Entry 1Y77 (X-ray diffraction, 4.50 A resolution (low resolution: residue-level contacts below are approximate; hydrogen-bond / salt-bridge calls are withheld)); this record covers chains A and F of the 15 polymer chains in the assembly.

Chain A:
Molecule: DNA-directed RNA polymerase II largest subunit
Organism: Saccharomyces cerevisiae
Notes: EC 2.7.7.6
UniProtKB: P04050 (RPB1_YEAST); residues 1-1733 here = UniProt positions 1-1733
Amino-acid sequence (1733 residues; numbered 1 to 1733; the number before each row is that of its first residue):
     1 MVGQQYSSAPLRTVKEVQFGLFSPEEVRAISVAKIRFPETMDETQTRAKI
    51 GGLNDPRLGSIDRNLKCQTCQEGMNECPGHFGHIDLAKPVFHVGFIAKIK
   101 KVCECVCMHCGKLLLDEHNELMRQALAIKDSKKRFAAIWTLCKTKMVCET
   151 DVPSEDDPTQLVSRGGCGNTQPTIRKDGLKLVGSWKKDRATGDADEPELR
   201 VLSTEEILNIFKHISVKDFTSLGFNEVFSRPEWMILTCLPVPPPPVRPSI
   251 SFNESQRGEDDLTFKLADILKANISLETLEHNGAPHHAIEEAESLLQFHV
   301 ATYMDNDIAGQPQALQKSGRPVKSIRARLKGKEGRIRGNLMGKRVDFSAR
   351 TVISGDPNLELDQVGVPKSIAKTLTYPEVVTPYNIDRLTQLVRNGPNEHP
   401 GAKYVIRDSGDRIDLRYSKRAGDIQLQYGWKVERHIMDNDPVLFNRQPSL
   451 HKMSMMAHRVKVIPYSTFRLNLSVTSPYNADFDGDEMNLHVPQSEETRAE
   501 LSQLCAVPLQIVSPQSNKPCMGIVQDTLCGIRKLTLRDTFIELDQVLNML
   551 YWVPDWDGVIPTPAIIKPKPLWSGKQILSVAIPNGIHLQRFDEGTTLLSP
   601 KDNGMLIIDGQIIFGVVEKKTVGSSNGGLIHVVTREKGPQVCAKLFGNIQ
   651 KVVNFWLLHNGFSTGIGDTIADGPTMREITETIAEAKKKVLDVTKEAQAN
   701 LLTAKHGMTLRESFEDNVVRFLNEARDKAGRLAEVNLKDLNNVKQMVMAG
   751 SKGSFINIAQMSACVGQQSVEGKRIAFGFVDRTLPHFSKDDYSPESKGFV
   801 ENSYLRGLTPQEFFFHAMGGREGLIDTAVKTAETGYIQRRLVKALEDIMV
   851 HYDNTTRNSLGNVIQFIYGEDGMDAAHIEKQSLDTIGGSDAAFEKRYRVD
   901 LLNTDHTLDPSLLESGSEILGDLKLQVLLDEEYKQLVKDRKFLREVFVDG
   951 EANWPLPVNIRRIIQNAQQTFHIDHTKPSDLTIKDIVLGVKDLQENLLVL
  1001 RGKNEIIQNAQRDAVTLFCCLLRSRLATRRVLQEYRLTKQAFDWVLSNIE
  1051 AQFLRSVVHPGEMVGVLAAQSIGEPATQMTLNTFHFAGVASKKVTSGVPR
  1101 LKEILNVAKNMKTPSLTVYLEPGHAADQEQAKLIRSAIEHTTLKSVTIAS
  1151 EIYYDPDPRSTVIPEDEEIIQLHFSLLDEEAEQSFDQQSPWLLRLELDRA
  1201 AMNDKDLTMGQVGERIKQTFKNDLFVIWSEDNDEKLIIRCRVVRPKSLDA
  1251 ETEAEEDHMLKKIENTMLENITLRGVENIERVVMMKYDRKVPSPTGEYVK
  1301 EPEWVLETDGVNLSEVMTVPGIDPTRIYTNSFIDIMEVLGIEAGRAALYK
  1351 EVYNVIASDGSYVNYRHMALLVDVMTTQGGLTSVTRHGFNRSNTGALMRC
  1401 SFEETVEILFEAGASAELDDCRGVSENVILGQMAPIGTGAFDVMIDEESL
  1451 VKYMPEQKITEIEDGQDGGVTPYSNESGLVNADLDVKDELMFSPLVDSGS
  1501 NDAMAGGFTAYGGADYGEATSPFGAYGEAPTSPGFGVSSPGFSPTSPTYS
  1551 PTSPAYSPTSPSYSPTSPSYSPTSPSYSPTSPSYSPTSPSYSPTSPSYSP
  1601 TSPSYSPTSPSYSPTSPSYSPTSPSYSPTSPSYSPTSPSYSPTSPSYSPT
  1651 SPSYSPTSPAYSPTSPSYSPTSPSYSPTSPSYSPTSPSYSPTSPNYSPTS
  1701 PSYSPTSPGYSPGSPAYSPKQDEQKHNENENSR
Disordered / not traced: 1, 187-194, 1082-1091, 1177-1186, 1244-1253, 1456-1733
Metal / ion sites: Zn2+ site 1: Cys67, Cys70, Cys77, His80; Zn2+ site 2 near Cys167 (its only coordinating residue here); Mg2+: Asp481, Asp483 (shared with 1 residue of chain P)
Ligand contacts: phosphomethylphosphonic acid guanylate ester (G2P): Pro448, Asn479, Lys752, Gln1078
Swiss-Prot annotation at these positions:
  - region: Pro248 to Asp260 (Lid loop), Asn306 to Lys323 (Rudder loop), Pro810 to Glu822 (Bridging helix)
  - binding site (Zn(2+)): Cys67, Cys70, Cys77, His80, Cys107, Cys110, Cys148, Cys167
  - binding site (Mg(2+)): Asp481, Asp483, Asp485
  - modified residue: Thr1471 (Phosphothreonine)
  - cross-link (Glycyl lysine isopeptide (Lys-Gly)): Lys695 (interchain with G-Cter in ubiquitin), Lys1246 (interchain with G-Cter in ubiquitin), Lys1350 (interchain with G-Cter in ubiquitin)
  - natural variant: Ser1653 to Pro1659 (deletion: In strain: A364A)
  - mutagenesis: Lys1246 (K1246R: Impairs ubiquitination during transcription stress)
Reported in the primary citation:
  - binding site for phosphomethylphosphonic acid guanylate ester: Asn479
  - specificity-determining residues: Asn479 (proposed by the authors, not directly observed)

Chain F:
Molecule: DNA-directed RNA polymerases I, II, and III 23 kDa polypeptide
Organism: Saccharomyces cerevisiae
Notes: EC 2.7.7.6
UniProtKB: P20435 (RPB6_YEAST); numbering as in UniProt (aligned over 1-155)
Amino-acid sequence (155 residues; each row starts with the number of its first residue):
     1 MSDYEEAFNDGNENFEDFDVEHFSDEETYEEKPQFKDGETTDANGKTIVT
    51 GGNGPEDFQQHEQIRRKTLKEKAIPKDQRATTPYMTKYERARILGTRALQ
   101 ISMNAPVFVDLEGETDPLRIAMKELAEKKIPLVIRRYLPDGSFEDWSVEE
   151 LIVDL
Disordered / not traced: 1-71
Swiss-Prot annotation at these positions:
  - region: Leu111 to Leu132 (Leucine-zipper)
  - modified residue: Ser24 (Phosphoserine)

How chain A and chain F interact:
Contacting residue pairs (71):
  Val379(A) - Ser102(F)
  Thr381(A) - Ser102(F)
  Thr381(A) - Asn104(F)
  Pro382(A) - Asn104(F)
  Tyr383(A) - Val107(F)
  Tyr383(A) - Thr115(F)
  Tyr383(A) - Ile120(F)
  Glu495(A) - Ala98(F)
  Glu495(A) - Leu99(F)
  Glu495(A) - Ser102(F)
  Glu495(A) - Pro117(F)
  Glu496(A) - Gly95(F)
  Glu496(A) - Thr96(F)
  Glu496(A) - Leu99(F)
  Ala499(A) - Gly95(F)
  Gln503(A) - Arg90(F)
  Leu504(A) - Tyr88(F)
  Leu504(A) - Ala91(F)
  Tyr852(A) - Thr81(F)
  Tyr852(A) - Thr86(F)
  Tyr852(A) - Glu89(F)
  Tyr852(A) - Arg136(F)
  Tyr852(A) - Tyr137(F)
  Asp853(A) - Leu138(F)
  Asp853(A) - Pro139(F)
  Arg857(A) - Pro139(F)
  Asp874(A) - Lys87(F)
  Arg1001(A) - Ala80(F)
  Arg1001(A) - Thr81(F)
  Arg1001(A) - Pro83(F)
  Leu1054(A) - Tyr84(F)
  Arg1055(A) - Asp154(F)
  His1059(A) - Met85(F)
  His1059(A) - Thr86(F)
  His1059(A) - Lys87(F)
  Gly1061(A) - Tyr88(F)
  Glu1062(A) - Lys87(F)
  Glu1062(A) - Tyr88(F)
  Arg1422(A) - Pro139(F)
  Met1433(A) - Arg92(F)
  Gly1437(A) - Tyr88(F)
  Thr1438(A) - Tyr88(F)
  Thr1438(A) - Arg92(F)
  Gly1439(A) - Arg92(F)
  Phe1441(A) - Tyr88(F)
  Phe1441(A) - Glu89(F)
  Phe1441(A) - Arg92(F)
  Phe1441(A) - Arg135(F)
  Asp1442(A) - Val133(F)
  Asp1442(A) - Ile134(F)
  Asp1442(A) - Arg135(F)
  Asp1442(A) - Tyr137(F)
  Val1443(A) - Arg92(F)
  Val1443(A) - Leu132(F)
  Val1443(A) - Val133(F)
  Met1444(A) - Pro131(F)
  Met1444(A) - Leu132(F)
  Met1444(A) - Val133(F)
  Met1444(A) - Arg135(F)
  Ile1445(A) - Pro131(F)
  Asp1446(A) - Pro131(F)
  Asp1446(A) - Val133(F)
  Ser1449(A) - Pro131(F)
  Leu1450(A) - Phe108(F)
  Leu1450(A) - Pro131(F)
  Tyr1453(A) - Phe108(F)
  Tyr1453(A) - Lys128(F)
  Tyr1453(A) - Lys129(F)
  Tyr1453(A) - Ile130(F)
  Tyr1453(A) - Pro131(F)
  Tyr1453(A) - Glu149(F)
Interface residues without a listed pair, chain A (40 interface residues in all): Val380, Tyr428, Gly429, Ser502, Asn854, Pro1060, Ala1440
Interface residues without a listed pair, chain F (44 interface residues in all): Thr82, Leu94, Ile101, Leu111, Leu118, Asp145, Leu155

Summary:
40 residues of chain A face 44 of chain F across their interface. Chain A binds phosphomethylphosphonic acid
guanylate ester. From UniProt: 8 Zn2+-binding residues, 3 Mg2+-binding residues and one mutagenesis site on
chain A. The paper reports a binding site for phosphomethylphosphonic acid guanylate ester at Asn479(A); the
specificity determinant Asn479(A).
Chain A is DNA-directed RNA polymerase II largest subunit and chain F is DNA-directed RNA polymerases I, II,
and III 23 kDa polypeptide, both from Saccharomyces cerevisiae; the structure, Complete RNA Polymerase II
elongation complex with substrate analogue GMPCPP, was determined by X-ray diffraction, deposited together
with 1Y1W, 1Y1V and 1Y1Y.
